5NRL - chains 4 and K of the 58 polymer chains in the assembly; structure by electron microscopy, 7.20 A resolution (low resolution: residue-level contacts below are approximate; hydrogen-bond / salt-bridge calls are withheld).

== Chain 4 ==
Molecule: U4 snRNA
Organism: Saccharomyces cerevisiae
Sequence (160 nucleotides; row label = number of the first residue in the row):
     1 AUCCUUAUGC ACGGGAAAUA CGCAUAUCAG UGAGGAUUCG UCCGAGAUUG UGUUUUUGCU
    61 GGUUGAAAUU UAAUUAUAAA CCAGACCGUC UCCUCAUGGU CAAUUCGGUG UUCGCUUUUG
   121 AAUACUUCAA GACUAUGUAG GGAAUUUUUG GAAUACCUUU
Disordered / not traced: 69-70, 80-89, 103-130, 155-160

== Chain K ==
Protein: 13 kDa ribonucleoprotein-associated protein
Organism: Saccharomyces cerevisiae
UniProtKB: P39990 (SNU13_YEAST); numbering as in UniProt (aligned over 1-126)
Chain sequence (126 residues; numbered 1 to 126; the number before each row is that of its first residue):
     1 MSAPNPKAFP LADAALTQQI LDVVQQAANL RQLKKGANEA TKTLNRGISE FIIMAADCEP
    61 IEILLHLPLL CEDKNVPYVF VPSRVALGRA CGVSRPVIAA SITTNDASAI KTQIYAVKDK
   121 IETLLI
Disordered / not traced: 1-2
Swiss-Prot annotation at these positions:
  - mutagenesis: Glu59 (E59A: Impairs binding to U4 snRNA, but not U3 snoRNA. Causes pre-mRNA splicing and pre-rRNA processing defects), Val81 (V81L: Impairs binding to U4 snRNA, but not U3 snoRNA, and causes pre rRNA processing defects and an accumulation of unspliced U3 snoRNA; when associated with A-84), Arg84 (R84A: Impairs binding to U4 snRNA, but not U3 snoRNA, and causes pre rRNA processing defects and an accumulation of unspliced U3 snoRNA; when associated with L-81)

== Chain 4 / chain K interface ==
Residue-residue contacts (26):
  U6(4) with Gln26(K); Asn29(K); Leu30(K)
  A7(4) with Asn29(K)
  G30(4) with Lys35(K); Gly36(K); Val93(K); Arg95(K); Val97(K)
  U31(4) with Gly36(K); Ala37(K); Cys58(K); Glu59(K); Ile63(K); Arg84(K); Ile98(K)
  G32(4) with Lys35(K); Gly36(K); Ala37(K); Asn38(K); Glu39(K)
  C43(4) with Lys42(K)
  G44(4) with Lys34(K); Glu39(K); Lys42(K)
  A45(4) with Arg31(K)
Also at the interface, not in a pair above, chain 4 (10 interface residues in all): U5, C42
Also at the interface, not in a pair above, chain K (23 interface residues in all): Arg46, Pro60, Pro96, Ala109

== Summary ==
10 residues of chain 4 and 23 residues of chain K are in contact. From UniProt: 3 mutagenesis sites on chain
K.
Here chain 4 is U4 snRNA and chain K is 13 kDa ribonucleoprotein-associated protein, both from Saccharomyces
cerevisiae. Entry 5NRL (Structure of a pre-catalytic spliceosome) was determined by electron microscopy.
